Entry 1VGC (X-ray diffraction, 1.90 A resolution); this record covers chains A and C of the 3 polymer chains in the assembly.

[Chain A]
Protein: Gamma chymotrypsin
Source organism: Bos taurus
Notes: EC 3.4.21.1
Reference sequence: P00766 (CTRA_BOVIN); residues 1-13 here = UniProt positions 1-13
Chain sequence (13 residues; row label = number of the first residue in the row):
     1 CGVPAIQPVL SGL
Disordered / not traced: 11-13

[Chain C]
Protein: Gamma chymotrypsin
Source organism: Bos taurus
Notes: EC 3.4.21.1
Reference sequence: P00766 (CTRA_BOVIN); numbering as in UniProt (aligned over 149-245)
Chain sequence (97 residues; numbered 149 to 245; the number before each row is that of its first residue):
   149 ANTPDRLQQA SLPLLSNTNC KKYWGTKIKD AMICAGASGV SSCMGDSGGP LVCKKNGAWT
   209 LVGIVSWGSS TCSTSTPGVY ARVTALVNWV QQTLAAN
Disordered / not traced: 149-150
Disulfide bonds: Cys-168/Cys-182, Cys-191/Cys-220
Glycans and other covalent adducts: L-para-chloro-1-acetamido boronic acid (V36) linked to Ser-195
Ligand contacts: L-para-chloro-1-acetamido boronic acid (V36; l-1-(4-chlorophenyl)-2-(acetamido)ethane boronic acid): Ser-189, Ser-190, Cys-191, Met-192, Gly-193, Asp-194, Val-213, Ser-214, Trp-215, Gly-216, Ser-217, Cys-220, Gly-226
Curated features (UniProtKB/Swiss-Prot):
  - active site: Ser-195 (Charge relay system)

[Interface between chain A and chain C]
Residue-residue contacts (8):
  Cys-1(A) / Ala-206(C)
  Gly-2(A) / Ala-206(C)
  Gly-2(A) / Trp-207(C)  hydrogen bond (backbone-backbone)
  Val-3(A) / Gly-205(C)
  Pro-4(A) / Trp-207(C)
  Val-9(A) / Gln-157(C)  hydrogen bond (backbone-side chain)
  Leu-10(A) / Gln-157(C)
  Leu-10(A) / Ser-159(C)
Also at the interface, not in a pair above, chain A (7 interface residues in all): Pro-8

[Overview]
Chain A and chain C form an interface of 7 and 5 residues respectively, with 2 hydrogen bonds. Among the polar
pairs are Val-9(A)/Gln-157(C) and Gly-2(A)/Trp-207(C). L-para-chloro-1-acetamido boronic acid is covalently
linked to Ser-195(C). UniProt lists active-site residue Ser-195(C) on chain C.
Chain A is Gamma chymotrypsin and chain C is Gamma chymotrypsin, both from Bos taurus; the structure,
Gamma-chymotrypsin L-para-chloro-1-acetamido boronic acid inhibitor complex, was determined by X-ray
diffraction (same publication as 2VGC, 3VGC and 4VGC).
